Entry 2X4N (X-ray diffraction, 2.34 A resolution); this record covers chains A and C of the 3 polymer chains in the assembly.

# Chain A
Molecule: HLA class I histocompatibility antigen, a-2 alpha chain
Organism: Homo sapiens
Reference sequence: P01892 (1A02_HUMAN); residues 1-275 here correspond to UniProt positions 25-299 (UniProt number = residue number + 24)
Amino-acid sequence (275 residues; each row starts with the number of its first residue):
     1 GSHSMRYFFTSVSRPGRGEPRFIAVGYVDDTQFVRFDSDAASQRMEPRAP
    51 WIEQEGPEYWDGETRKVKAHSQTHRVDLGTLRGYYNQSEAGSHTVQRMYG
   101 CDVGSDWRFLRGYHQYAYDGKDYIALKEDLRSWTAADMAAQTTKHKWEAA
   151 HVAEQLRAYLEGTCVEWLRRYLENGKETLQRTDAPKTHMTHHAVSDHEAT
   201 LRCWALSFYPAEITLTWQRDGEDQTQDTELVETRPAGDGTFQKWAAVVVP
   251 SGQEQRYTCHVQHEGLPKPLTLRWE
Disulfides: C101-C164, C203-C259
From the paper describing this entry:
  - conformationally variable residues (side-chain flip): R97, Y116

# Chain C
Molecule: HLA-A2.1-restricted influenza A matrix epitope
Amino-acid sequence (9 residues; row label = number of the first residue in the row; note: 3 numbers in that range are skipped by the numbering (no residue carries them; nothing is unmodelled there)):
     1 KILGG
     9 VFXV
Unresolved in the structure: 10-12
Modified positions: G5 ((2r)-amino(2-nitrophenyl)ethanoic acid; PRV); PRQ ((3S)-3-amino-3-(2-nitrophenyl)propanoic acid) at position 11

# How chain A and chain C interact
Contacting residue pairs (29):
  M5(A) - K1(C)
  Y7(A) - K1(C)  hydrogen bond (side chain-backbone)
  Y7(A) - I2(C)  hydrophobic
  E58(A) - K1(C)  salt bridge
  Y59(A) - K1(C)
  E63(A) - K1(C)
  E63(A) - I2(C)  hydrogen bond (side chain-backbone)
  K66(A) - I2(C)  hydrogen bond (side chain-backbone)
  K66(A) - L3(C)
  K66(A) - G4(C)
  V67(A) - I2(C)
  H70(A) - L3(C)  hydrogen bond (side chain-backbone)
  D77(A) - V9(C)  hydrogen bond (side chain-backbone)
  L81(A) - V9(C)  hydrophobic
  Y84(A) - V9(C)  hydrogen bond (side chain-backbone)
  R97(A) - L3(C)
  Y99(A) - I2(C)
  Y99(A) - L3(C)  hydrogen bond (side chain-backbone)
  Y116(A) - V9(C)  hydrophobic
  Y123(A) - V9(C)  hydrophobic
  T143(A) - V9(C)  hydrogen bond (side chain-backbone)
  K146(A) - V9(C)
  W147(A) - V9(C)  hydrophobic
  L156(A) - L3(C)  hydrophobic
  Y159(A) - K1(C)  hydrogen bond (side chain-backbone)
  Y159(A) - I2(C)
  Y159(A) - L3(C)  hydrophobic
  W167(A) - K1(C)
  Y171(A) - K1(C)  hydrogen bond (side chain-backbone)
Interface residues without a listed pair, chain A (26 interface residues in all): F9, M45, T80, T163

# Overview
26 residues of chain A and 5 residues of chain C are in contact; the contacts include 10 hydrogen bonds and 1
salt bridge. Polar pairs include E58(A)-K1(C), Y7(A)-K1(C) and E63(A)-I2(C). The paper reports conformational
variability at R97(A) and Y116(A).
Here chain A is HLA class I histocompatibility antigen, a-2 alpha chain (Homo sapiens) and chain C is
HLA-A2.1-restricted influenza A matrix epitope. Entry 2X4N (Crystal structure of MHC CLass I HLA-A2.1 bound to
residual fragments of a photocleavable peptide that ...) was determined by X-ray diffraction (same publication
as 2X70, 2X4O, 2X4R, 2X4S and 2X4U).
